PDB entry 7SC1 | electron microscopy, 3.20 A resolution | chains M and N of the 9 polymer chains in the assembly

# Chain M
Molecule: R40-1G8 Fab heavy chain
Source organism: Homo sapiens
Notes: antibody fragment or engineered binder
Sequence (224 residues; row label = number of the first residue in the row; a row labelled like 82A-82C holds insertion residues (82A, then the next letters in order)):
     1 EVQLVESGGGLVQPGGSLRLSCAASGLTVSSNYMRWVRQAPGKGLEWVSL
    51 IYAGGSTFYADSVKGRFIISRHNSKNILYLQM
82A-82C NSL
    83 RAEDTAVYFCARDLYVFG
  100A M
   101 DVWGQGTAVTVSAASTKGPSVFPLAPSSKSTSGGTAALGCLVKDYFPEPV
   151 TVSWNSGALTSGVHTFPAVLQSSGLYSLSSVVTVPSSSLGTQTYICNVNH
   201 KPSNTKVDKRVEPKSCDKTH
Disordered / not traced: 114-220
Cystine bridges: Cys22-Cys92

# Chain N
Molecule: R40-1G8 Fab light chain
Source organism: Homo sapiens
Notes: antibody fragment or engineered binder
Sequence (214 residues; numbered 1 to 214; the number before each row is that of its first residue):
     1 DIQLTQSPSFLSASVGDRVTITCRASQGISSYLAWYQQKPGRAPKLLIYA
    51 ASTLQSGVPSRFSGSGSGTVFTLTISSLQPEDFATYYCQQLNSDSSTFGQ
   101 GTKLEIKRTVAAPSVFIFPPSDEQLKSGTASVVCLLNNFYPREAKVQWKV
   151 DNALQSGNSQESVTEQDSKDSTYSLSSTLTLSKADYEKHKVYACEVTHQG
   201 LSSPVTKSFNRGEC
Disordered / not traced: 108-214
Cystine bridges: Cys23-Cys88

# How chain M and chain N interact
Residue-residue contacts (31):
  Arg35(M) - Gln89(N)
  Arg35(M) - Ser96(N)  hydrogen bond
  Gln39(M) - Gln38(N)  hydrogen bond
  Gly44(M) - Tyr87(N)
  Leu45(M) - Pro44(N)  hydrophobic
  Leu45(M) - Tyr87(N)  hydrophobic
  Leu45(M) - Phe98(N)
  Trp47(M) - Asp94(N)
  Trp47(M) - Ser95(N)
  Trp47(M) - Ser96(N)
  Leu50(M) - Asp94(N)
  Tyr52(M) - Asp94(N)  hydrogen bond
  Phe58(M) - Asp94(N)
  Tyr97(M) - Leu91(N)
  Tyr97(M) - Asn92(N)
  Tyr97(M) - Ser93(N)  hydrogen bond (side chain-backbone)
  Tyr97(M) - Asp94(N)  hydrogen bond
  Val98(M) - Ala50(N)
  Val98(M) - Leu91(N)
  Val98(M) - Asn92(N)
  Phe99(M) - Tyr49(N)
  Gly100(M) - Leu46(N)
  Gly100(M) - Tyr49(N)
  Gly100(M) - Leu91(N)
  Met100A(M) - Tyr36(N)  hydrophobic
  Met100A(M) - Leu46(N)
  Asp101(M) - Gln55(N)
  Trp103(M) - Ala43(N)  hydrophobic
  Trp103(M) - Pro44(N)  hydrogen bond (side chain-backbone)
  Trp103(M) - Phe98(N)  hydrophobic
  Gly104(M) - Ala43(N)
Interface residues without a listed pair, chain M (20 interface residues in all): Val37, Lys43, Asp61, Phe91
Interface residues without a listed pair, chain N (20 interface residues in all): Asp1, Tyr32, Arg42

# In short
Chain M and chain N each contribute 20 residues to their interface; the contacts include 6 hydrogen bonds.
Polar contacts include Arg35(M)-Ser96(N), Gln39(M)-Gln38(N) and Tyr52(M)-Asp94(N).
Chain M is R40-1G8 Fab heavy chain and chain N is R40-1G8 Fab light chain, both from Homo sapiens; the
structure, Structure of the SARS-CoV-2 S 6P trimer in complex with the human neutralizing antibody Fab
fragment ..., was determined by electron microscopy.
